Entry 5A12 (X-ray diffraction, 1.40 A resolution); this record covers chains A and D of the 5 polymer chains in the assembly.

== Chain A (and D) ==
Protein: Chlorite dismutase
Source organism: Magnetospirillum sp
Notes: EC 1.13.11.49; chain D of this document is another copy of the same molecule, construct and numbering; everything in this record applies to it too
Sequence (242 residues; numbered 8 to 249; the number before each row is that of its first residue):
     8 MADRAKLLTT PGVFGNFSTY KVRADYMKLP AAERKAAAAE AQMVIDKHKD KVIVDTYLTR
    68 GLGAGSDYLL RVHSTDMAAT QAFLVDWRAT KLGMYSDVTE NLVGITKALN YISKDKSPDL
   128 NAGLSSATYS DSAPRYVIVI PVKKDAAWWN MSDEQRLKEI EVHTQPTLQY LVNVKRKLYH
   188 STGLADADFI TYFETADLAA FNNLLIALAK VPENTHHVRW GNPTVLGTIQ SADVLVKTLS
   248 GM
Bound ions: heme Fe: His170 (together with azide ion)
Residues lining bound ligands: heme (HEM): Ala115, Leu116, Asn117, Tyr118, Ile119, Leu131, Ile147, Val149, Lys151, Trp155, Ile167, His170, Thr171, Thr174, Leu175, Leu178, Val181, Arg183, Leu185, Phe196, Thr198, Phe200, Phe208, Leu211, Leu212, Leu215, Glu220, Trp227

== Interface between chain A and chain D ==
Contacting residue pairs (57; chain A residue first):
  Ala31(A) - Arg30(D)
  Met34(A) - Met101(D)  hydrophobic
  Lys35(A) - Asp32(D)  salt bridge
  Lys35(A) - Tyr102(D)
  Leu65(A) - Gln88(D)  hydrogen bond (backbone-side chain)
  Thr66(A) - Gln88(D)
  Arg67(A) - Gln88(D)  hydrogen bond (backbone-side chain)
  Arg67(A) - Arg95(D)
  Gly68(A) - Asn23(D)  hydrogen bond (backbone-side chain)
  Gly68(A) - Leu91(D)
  Gly68(A) - Asn108(D)  hydrogen bond (backbone-side chain)
  Leu69(A) - Asn23(D)
  Leu69(A) - Met84(D)  hydrophobic
  Leu69(A) - Gln88(D)
  Leu69(A) - Asn108(D)
  Gly70(A) - Asn108(D)  hydrogen bond (backbone-side chain)
  Ala71(A) - Thr106(D)
  Ala71(A) - Glu107(D)
  Ala71(A) - Asn108(D)
  Asp74(A) - Arg95(D)  salt bridge
  Arg142(A) - Asp83(D)  salt bridge
  Arg142(A) - Ala85(D)
  Tyr143(A) - Asp83(D)  hydrogen bond
  Tyr143(A) - Met84(D)  hydrogen bond (side chain-backbone)
  Tyr143(A) - Ala85(D)  hydrogen bond (side chain-backbone)
  Ile145(A) - Gly190(D)
  Leu205(A) - Met84(D)  hydrophobic
  Ala206(A) - Ile112(D)  hydrophobic
  Phe208(A) - Gly190(D)
  Asn209(A) - Lys114(D)
  Asn209(A) - Ser188(D)
  Asn209(A) - Thr189(D)  hydrogen bond (side chain-backbone)
  Asn210(A) - Lys114(D)  hydrogen bond
  Leu212(A) - Thr189(D)
  Leu212(A) - Gly190(D)
  Ile213(A) - Lys114(D)
  Ile213(A) - Trp156(D)  hydrophobic
  Ile213(A) - Thr189(D)
  Ala216(A) - Trp156(D)
  Ala216(A) - Asn157(D)  hydrogen bond (backbone-side chain)
  Lys217(A) - Trp156(D)
  Lys217(A) - Asn157(D)  hydrogen bond (backbone-side chain)
  Val218(A) - Asn157(D)  hydrogen bond (backbone-side chain)
  Pro219(A) - Asn157(D)
  Asn221(A) - Ala153(D)
  Thr222(A) - Ala153(D)
  Gly228(A) - Asp193(D)
  Asn229(A) - Asp193(D)  hydrogen bond (backbone-side chain)
  Pro230(A) - Asp193(D)
  Thr231(A) - Gly190(D)
  Thr231(A) - Leu191(D)
  Thr231(A) - Ala192(D)
  Thr231(A) - Asp193(D)  hydrogen bond
  Leu233(A) - Val110(D)  hydrophobic
  Leu233(A) - Leu191(D)
  Thr235(A) - Gln88(D)  hydrogen bond
  Thr245(A) - Val92(D)
Interface residues without a listed pair, chain A (36 interface residues in all): Lys28, Trp227
Interface residues without a listed pair, chain D (34 interface residues in all): Phe21, Thr87, Val105, Lys150, Asp160, Arg163, His187

== In short ==
Chain A and chain D form an interface of 36 and 34 residues respectively, with 16 hydrogen bonds and 3 salt
bridges. Polar contacts include Lys35(A)-Asp32(D), Asp74(A)-Arg95(D) and Arg142(A)-Asp83(D). Bound to chain A:
heme.
Chain A and chain D are both Chlorite dismutase (Magnetospirillum sp); the structure, Crystal structure of
Chlorite Dismutase from Magnetospirillum sp. in complex with azide, was determined by X-ray diffraction
together with 5A13 from the same study.
